7TFI - chains B and C of the 10 polymer chains in the assembly; structure by electron microscopy, 3.41 A resolution.

Chain B:
Protein: Replication factor C subunit 4
Source organism: Saccharomyces cerevisiae
UniProt: P40339 (RFC4_YEAST); residue numbers follow UniProt; this construct covers 1-323
Chain sequence (323 residues; each row starts with the number of its first residue):
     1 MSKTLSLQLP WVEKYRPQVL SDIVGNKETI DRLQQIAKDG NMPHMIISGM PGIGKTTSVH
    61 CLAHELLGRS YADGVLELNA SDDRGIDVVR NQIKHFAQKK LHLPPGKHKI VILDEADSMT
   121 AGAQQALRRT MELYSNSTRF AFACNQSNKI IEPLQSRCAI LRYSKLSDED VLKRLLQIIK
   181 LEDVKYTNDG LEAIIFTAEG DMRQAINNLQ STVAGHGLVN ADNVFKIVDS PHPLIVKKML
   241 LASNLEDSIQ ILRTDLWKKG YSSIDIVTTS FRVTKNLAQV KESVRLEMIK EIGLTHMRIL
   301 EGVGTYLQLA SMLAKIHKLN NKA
Disordered / not traced: 1-3
Residues lining bound ligands:
  - ATP-gamma-S (AGS; phosphothiophosphoric acid-adenylate ester), molecule 1: Val-12, Glu-13, Tyr-15, Arg-16, Pro-17, Asp-22, Ile-23, Val-24, Pro-51, Gly-52, Ile-53, Gly-54, Lys-55, Thr-56, Thr-57, Asn-145, Leu-166, Arg-174, Met-202, Arg-203
  - ATP-gamma-S (AGS), molecule 2: Arg-128, Glu-132, Arg-157
Curated features (UniProtKB/Swiss-Prot):
  - binding site (ATP): Val-12, Val-24, Gly-49 to Thr-57, Asn-145, Arg-203

Chain C:
Protein: Replication factor C subunit 3
Source organism: Saccharomyces cerevisiae
UniProt: P38629 (RFC3_YEAST); numbering as in UniProt (aligned over 1-340)
Chain sequence (340 residues; row label = number of the first residue in the row):
     1 MSTSTEKRSK ENLPWVEKYR PETLDEVYGQ NEVITTVRKF VDEGKLPHLL FYGPPGTGKT
    61 STIVALAREI YGKNYSNMVL ELNASDDRGI DVVRNQIKDF ASTRQIFSKG FKLIILDEAD
   121 AMTNAAQNAL RRVIERYTKN TRFCVLANYA HKLTPALLSR CTRFRFQPLP QEAIERRIAN
   181 VLVHEKLKLS PNAEKALIEL SNGDMRRVLN VLQSCKATLD NPDEDEISDD VIYECCGAPR
   241 PSDLKAVLKS ILEDDWGTAH YTLNKVRSAK GLALIDLIEG IVKILEDYEL QNEETRVHLL
   301 TKLADIEYSI SKGGNDQIQG SAVIGAIKAS FENETVKANV
Disordered / not traced: 1-5, 336-340
Bound ions: Mg2+: Asp-117 (together with ATP-gamma-S)
Residues lining bound ligands:
  - ATP-gamma-S (AGS; phosphothiophosphoric acid-adenylate ester), molecule 1: Val-16, Tyr-19, Arg-20, Pro-21, Glu-26, Val-27, Tyr-28, Gln-30, Pro-54, Pro-55, Gly-56, Thr-57, Gly-58, Lys-59, Thr-60, Ser-61, Asp-117, Asn-148, Leu-169, Arg-177, Met-205, Arg-206, Leu-209
  - ATP-gamma-S (AGS), molecule 2: Arg-131, Glu-135, Ala-156, Arg-160
Curated features (UniProtKB/Swiss-Prot):
  - binding site (ATP): Val-16 to Tyr-19, Arg-20, Tyr-28, Gly-53 to Ser-61, Asn-148, Arg-206
  - modified residue: Ser-2 (N-acetylserine)

Interface between chain B and chain C:
Contacting residue pairs - 85 pairs, chain B then chain C:
  Thr-4(B) with Ile-70(C); Tyr-71(C); Lys-109(C); Gly-110(C); Phe-111(C)
  Leu-5(B) with Gly-44(C)
  Leu-7(B) with Gly-44(C); Leu-46(C), hydrophobic; Phe-111(C), hydrophobic; Arg-142(C)
  Gln-8(B) with Gly-44(C); Arg-142(C), hydrogen bond (backbone-side chain)
  Leu-9(B) with Lys-139(C)
  Pro-10(B) with Arg-142(C)
  Glu-13(B) with Thr-138(C)
  Arg-16(B) with Glu-135(C), salt bridge
  His-60(B) with Arg-132(C)
  Asn-79(B) with Arg-132(C)
  Ala-80(B) with Asn-128(C); Ala-129(C), hydrophobic
  Ser-81(B) with Arg-94(C); Lys-98(C), hydrogen bond; Val-133(C)
  Asp-83(B) with Arg-94(C)
  Glu-115(B) with Asn-128(C); Arg-131(C); Arg-132(C)
  Asn-145(B) with Arg-131(C), hydrogen bond
  Asp-201(B) with Ser-159(C), hydrogen bond
  Arg-203(B) with Glu-135(C), salt bridge; Ser-159(C), hydrogen bond (side chain-backbone); Arg-160(C)
  Gln-204(B) with Leu-158(C); Ser-159(C); Cys-161(C)
  Asn-207(B) with Arg-160(C); Thr-162(C)
  Gln-210(B) with Lys-45(C), hydrogen bond
  Ser-211(B) with Phe-40(C); Thr-162(C)
  Ala-214(B) with Lys-39(C); Phe-40(C), hydrophobic; Lys-45(C)
  His-216(B) with Glu-32(C), salt bridge
  Lys-226(B) with Glu-32(C)
  Ile-227(B) with Thr-36(C)
  Asp-229(B) with Arg-165(C)
  Leu-245(B) with Arg-296(C); Val-297(C), hydrophobic
  Glu-246(B) with Leu-290(C)
  Arg-253(B) with Glu-286(C), salt bridge
  Lys-259(B) with Arg-165(C), hydrogen bond (backbone-side chain); Pro-168(C)
  Gly-260(B) with Tyr-52(C); Pro-54(C); Pro-168(C)
  Tyr-261(B) with Arg-165(C)
  Ser-262(B) with Tyr-52(C); Asn-148(C), hydrogen bond (side chain-backbone)
  Ile-264(B) with Tyr-149(C), hydrophobic; His-151(C)
  Asp-265(B) with Tyr-52(C), hydrogen bond; Tyr-149(C); Ala-150(C), hydrogen bond (side chain-backbone); His-151(C), salt bridge
  Thr-268(B) with His-151(C)
  Arg-298(B) with Asp-305(C), salt bridge
  Glu-301(B) with Tyr-308(C), hydrogen bond
  Val-303(B) with Glu-307(C); Tyr-308(C), hydrophobic
  Thr-305(B) with Glu-307(C), hydrogen bond
  Tyr-306(B) with Glu-286(C)
  Leu-307(B) with Val-282(C), hydrophobic; Leu-300(C), hydrophobic; Leu-303(C); Ala-304(C)
  Gln-308(B) with Ala-304(C); Glu-307(C), hydrogen bond
  Ala-310(B) with Leu-300(C)
  Ser-311(B) with Leu-300(C); Thr-301(C); Ala-304(C)
  Ala-314(B) with Leu-300(C), hydrophobic
  Lys-315(B) with Thr-301(C)
  Lys-318(B) with Val-297(C)
Interface residues without a listed pair, chain B (58 interface residues in all): Ser-6, Trp-11, Pro-51, Gly-52, Thr-56, Asp-82, Asp-117, Gly-215, Ile-249, Lys-258
Interface residues without a listed pair, chain C (56 interface residues in all): Glu-43, Asn-140, Ala-156, Arg-163, Gln-167, Ile-278, Glu-293, Ser-311

Overview:
Chain B and chain C form an interface of 58 and 56 residues respectively; the contacts include 13 hydrogen
bonds and 6 salt bridges. Among the polar pairs are Arg-16(B)/Glu-135(C), Arg-203(B)/Glu-135(C) and
His-216(B)/Glu-32(C). One ATP-gamma-S molecule is bound between chain B and chain C.
Here chain B is Replication factor C subunit 4 and chain C is Replication factor C subunit 3, both from
Saccharomyces cerevisiae. Entry 7TFI (Atomic model of the S. cerevisiae clamp-clamp loader complex PCNA-RFC
bound to DNA with an open ...) was determined by electron microscopy, deposited together with 7TFH, 7TFJ, 7TFK
and 7TFL.
